Entry 6GTY (X-ray diffraction, 1.90 A resolution); this record covers chain A.

Chain A:
Name: Type 1 fimbrin D-mannose specific adhesin
From: Escherichia coli K-12
Reference sequence: P08191 (FIMH_ECOLI); residues 1-158 here correspond to UniProt positions 22-179 (UniProt number = residue number + 21)
Chain sequence (158 residues; row label = number of the first residue in the row):
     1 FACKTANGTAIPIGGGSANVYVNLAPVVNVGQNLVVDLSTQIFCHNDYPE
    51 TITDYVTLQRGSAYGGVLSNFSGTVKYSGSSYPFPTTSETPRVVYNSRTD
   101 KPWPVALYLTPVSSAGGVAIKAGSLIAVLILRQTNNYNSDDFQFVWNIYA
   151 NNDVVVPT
Disulfides: Cys3-Cys44

In short:
Chain A is Type 1 fimbrin D-mannose specific adhesin (Escherichia coli K-12); the structure, Crystal structure
of the FimH lectin domain from E.coli K12 in complex with the dimannoside Man(alpha1-6)Man, was determined by
X-ray diffraction (same publication as 6GTV, 6GTW, 6GTX, 6GTZ and 6GU0).
